Entry 4HRD (X-ray diffraction, 2.80 A resolution); this record covers chains O and P of the 28 polymer chains in the assembly.

[Chain O]
Molecule: Proteasome component Y7
Organism: Saccharomyces cerevisiae
Notes: EC 3.4.25.1
UniProt: P23639 (PSA2_YEAST); numbering as in UniProt (aligned over 1-250)
Amino-acid sequence (250 residues; numbered 1 to 250; the number before each row is that of its first residue):
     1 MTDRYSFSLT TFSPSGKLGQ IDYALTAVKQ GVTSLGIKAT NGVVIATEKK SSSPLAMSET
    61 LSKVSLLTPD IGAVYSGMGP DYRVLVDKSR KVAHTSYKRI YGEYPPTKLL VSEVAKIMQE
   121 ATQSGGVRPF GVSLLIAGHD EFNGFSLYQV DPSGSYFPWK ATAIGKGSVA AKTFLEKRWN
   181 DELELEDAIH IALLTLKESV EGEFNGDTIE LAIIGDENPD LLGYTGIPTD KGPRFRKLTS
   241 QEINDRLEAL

[Chain P]
Molecule: Proteasome component Y13
Organism: Saccharomyces cerevisiae
Notes: EC 3.4.25.1
UniProt: P23638 (PSA4_YEAST); residues 1-244 here correspond to UniProt positions 2-245 (UniProt number = residue number + 1)
Amino-acid sequence (244 residues; each row starts with the number of its first residue):
     1 GSRRYDSRTT IFSPEGRLYQ VEYALESISH AGTAIGIMAS DGIVLAAERK VTSTLLEQDT
    61 STEKLYKLND KIAVAVAGLT ADAEILINTA RIHAQNYLKT YNEDIPVEIL VRRLSDIKQG
   121 YTQHGGLRPF GVSFIYAGYD DRYGYQLYTS NPSGNYTGWK AISVGANTSA AQTLLQMDYK
   181 DDMKVDDAIE LALKTLSKTT DSSALTYDRL EFATIRKGAN DGEVYQKIFK PQEIKDILVK
   241 TGIT

[Chain O / chain P interface]
Residue-residue contacts (64; chain O residue first):
  Arg4(O) with Ser2(P), hydrogen bond (backbone-side chain)
  Tyr5(O) with Ser2(P); Tyr5(P)
  Ser6(O) with Gly125(P); Leu127(P)
  Phe7(O) with Ser2(P); Tyr5(P); Asp6(P); Gly126(P)
  Ser8(O) with Gly126(P), hydrogen bond (backbone-backbone); Leu127(P); Arg128(P), hydrogen bond (side chain-backbone)
  Thr10(O) with Arg128(P)
  Thr11(O) with Ser7(P); Thr9(P); Gln20(P)
  Phe12(O) with Gln20(P), hydrogen bond (backbone-side chain); Tyr23(P); Ala24(P), hydrophobic; Ser27(P); Arg128(P); Pro129(P); Gly131(P)
  Ser13(O) with Tyr23(P)
  Pro14(O) with Tyr23(P), hydrophobic; Glu26(P)
  Ser15(O) with Glu26(P); His30(P)
  Gly16(O) with Tyr23(P); Glu26(P); Ser27(P)
  Leu18(O) with Arg128(P)
  Lys38(O) with Glu57(P), salt bridge
  Ser112(O) with Glu84(P)
  Lys116(O) with Ile85(P)
  Gln119(O) with Ala81(P); Asp82(P), hydrogen bond; Ile85(P); Arg128(P)
  Thr122(O) with Arg128(P), hydrogen bond (backbone-side chain)
  Gln123(O) with Tyr121(P); Leu127(P); Arg128(P), hydrogen bond (side chain-backbone); Phe130(P)
  Gly125(O) with Leu127(P)
  Tyr148(O) with Thr60(P)
  Ser153(O) with Ala81(P)
  Gly154(O) with Ala81(P)
  Ser155(O) with Ala81(P)
  Tyr156(O) with Glu84(P), hydrogen bond
  Phe157(O) with Leu56(P), hydrophobic
  Pro158(O) with Leu56(P); Glu57(P), hydrogen bond (backbone-backbone); Ser61(P)
  Trp159(O) with Ser53(P); Leu55(P); Leu56(P)
  Lys160(O) with Leu55(P), hydrogen bond (backbone-backbone); Glu57(P)
  Ala161(O) with Leu55(P)
  Leu175(O) with Leu55(P), hydrophobic
  Glu176(O) with Ser53(P), hydrogen bond; Thr54(P); Leu55(P)
Also at the interface, not in a pair above, chain O (34 interface residues in all): Ser124, Trp179
Also at the interface, not in a pair above, chain P (32 interface residues in all): Leu79, Thr80

[Overview]
Chain O and chain P form an interface of 34 and 32 residues respectively, with 11 hydrogen bonds and 1 salt
bridge. Polar contacts include Lys38(O)-Glu57(P), Arg4(O)-Ser2(P) and Ser8(O)-Arg128(P).
Chain O is Proteasome component Y7 and chain P is Proteasome component Y13, both from Saccharomyces
cerevisiae; the structure, Crystal structure of yeast 20S proteasome in complex with the natural product
carmaphycin A, was determined by X-ray diffraction together with 4LTC, 4HNP and 4HRC from the same study.
